Entry 8GLW (electron microscopy, 3.51 A resolution); this record covers chains B and H of the 11 polymer chains in the assembly.

Chain B:
Protein: Transposon Tn7 transposition protein TnsC
Source organism: Escherichia coli
UniProtKB: P05846 (TNSC_ECOLX); residue numbers follow UniProt; this construct covers 1-503
Sequence (523 residues; each row starts with the number of its first residue):
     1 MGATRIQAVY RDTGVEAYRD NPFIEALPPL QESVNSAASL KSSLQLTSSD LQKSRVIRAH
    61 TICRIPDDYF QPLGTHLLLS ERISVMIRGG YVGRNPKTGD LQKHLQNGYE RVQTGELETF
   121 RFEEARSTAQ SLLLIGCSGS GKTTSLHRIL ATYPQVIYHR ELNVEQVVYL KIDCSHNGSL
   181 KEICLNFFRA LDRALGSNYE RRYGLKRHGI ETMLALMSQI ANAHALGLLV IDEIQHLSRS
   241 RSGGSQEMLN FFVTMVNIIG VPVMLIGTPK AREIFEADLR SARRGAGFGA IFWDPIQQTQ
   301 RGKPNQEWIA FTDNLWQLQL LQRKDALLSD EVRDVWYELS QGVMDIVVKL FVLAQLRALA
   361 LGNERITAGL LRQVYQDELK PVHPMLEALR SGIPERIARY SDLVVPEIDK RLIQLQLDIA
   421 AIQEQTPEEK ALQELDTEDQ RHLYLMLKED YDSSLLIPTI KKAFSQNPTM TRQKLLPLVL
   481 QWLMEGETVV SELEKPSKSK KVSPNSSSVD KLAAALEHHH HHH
Not modelled in the structure: 1-2, 486-523
Differences from the reference sequence: engineered mutation Gly2 (Ser in P05846); expression tag (504-523)
Bound ions: Mg2+: Thr143, Glu233 (together with ADP)
Small-molecule neighbours: ADP (adenosine-5'-diphosphate): Pro66, Tyr69, Phe70, Gln71, Leu73, Ser138, Gly139, Ser140, Gly141, Lys142, Thr143, Thr144, Phe311, Met344, Asp345

Chain H:
Molecule: 50-nt DNA strand
Sequence (50 nucleotides; numbered 1 to 50; the number before each row is that of its first residue):
     1 ATACTGTGGA CCAGAACCCT GATAAATGCA ACGCTCATAG CGGGCAGACG

How chain B and chain H interact:
Pairs across the interface (7):
  Asn177(B) - DA22(H)  phosphate contact
  Ser179(B) - DT23(H)  phosphate contact
  Leu180(B) - DT23(H)  phosphate contact
  Lys181(B) - DT23(H)  phosphate contact
  Ile210(B) - DA24(H)  phosphate contact
  Arg241(B) - DG21(H)  hydrogen bond to the base
  Arg241(B) - DA22(H)  sugar contact
Also at the interface, not in a pair above, chain B (9 interface residues in all): Arg207, Gly209, Ser242

Summary:
9 residues of chain B and 4 residues of chain H are in contact; the contacts include 1 hydrogen bond. Its one
hydrogen-bonded contact is Arg241(B)-DG21(H). Bound to chain B: ADP. Thr143(B) and Glu233(B) coordinate Mg2+.
Chain B is Transposon Tn7 transposition protein TnsC (Escherichia coli) and chain H is a 50-nt DNA strand; the
structure, CryoEM structure of the TnsC(1-503)-TnsD(1-318)-DNA complex in a 7:2:1 stoichiometry from E. coli
Tn7, was determined by electron microscopy (same publication as 8GLU, 8GLX, 8VCJ and 8VCT).
